Entry 6YX9 (X-ray diffraction, 2.40 A resolution); this record covers chains A and H of the 3 polymer chains in the assembly.

# Chain A
Protein: Adiponectin receptor protein 2
Organism: Homo sapiens
UniProt: Q86V24 (PAQR2_HUMAN); residues 100-386 here = UniProt positions 100-386
Amino-acid sequence (292 residues; numbered -4 to 386; 99 numbers in that range are skipped by the numbering (no residue carries them; nothing is unmodelled there); the number before each row is that of its first residue; numbers below 1 keep their minus sign (Gly-4 is residue -4)):
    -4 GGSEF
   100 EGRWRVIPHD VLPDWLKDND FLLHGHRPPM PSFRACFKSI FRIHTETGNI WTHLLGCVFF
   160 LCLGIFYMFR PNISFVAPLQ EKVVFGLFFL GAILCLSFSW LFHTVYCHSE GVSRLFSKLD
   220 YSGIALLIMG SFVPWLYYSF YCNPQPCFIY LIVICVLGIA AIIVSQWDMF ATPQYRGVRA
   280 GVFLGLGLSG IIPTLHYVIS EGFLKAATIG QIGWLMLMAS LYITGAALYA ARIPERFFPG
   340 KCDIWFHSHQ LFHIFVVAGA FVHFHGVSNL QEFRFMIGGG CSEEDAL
Unresolved in the structure: -4 to -2, 383-386
Sequence notes: expression tag (-4 to 0)
Ion coordination: Zn2+: His202, His348, His352 (together with oleic acid)

# Chain H
Protein: V region heavy chain
Organism: Homo sapiens
Amino-acid sequence (121 residues; numbered 1 to 121; the number before each row is that of its first residue):
     1 EVLLQQSGPE LVKPGASVRI TCKASGYTFT DFNMDWVKQS PGKSLEWIGD FNPNSGGSIY
    61 NQKFKDKATF TVDKSSSTAY MELRSLTFED TAVYYCARET GTAWFAYWGQ GTLVTVSAAG
   121 G
Disulfides: Cys22-Cys96

# How chain A and chain H interact
Pairs across the interface (22):
  Arg102(A) - Asp50(H)  salt bridge
  Arg102(A) - Ile59(H)
  Arg102(A) - Thr102(H)
  Trp103(A) - Gly101(H)
  Trp103(A) - Thr102(H)
  Arg104(A) - Thr30(H)  hydrogen bond (side chain-backbone)
  Arg104(A) - Asp31(H)
  Arg104(A) - Phe32(H)
  Arg104(A) - Asn33(H)  hydrogen bond
  Arg104(A) - Asn52(H)  hydrogen bond
  Arg104(A) - Asn54(H)
  Arg104(A) - Gly101(H)  hydrogen bond (backbone-backbone)
  Ile106(A) - Phe32(H)  hydrophobic
  Ile106(A) - Thr100(H)
  Ile106(A) - Gly101(H)
  Pro107(A) - Asp31(H)
  Pro107(A) - Phe32(H)
  Val110(A) - Phe32(H)  hydrophobic
  Val110(A) - Thr100(H)
  His123(A) - Asp31(H)  salt bridge
  Pro127(A) - Gly101(H)
  Met129(A) - Thr102(H)
Interface residues without a listed pair, chain A (11 interface residues in all): Val105, Pro128
Interface residues without a listed pair, chain H (12 interface residues in all): Pro53

# In short
11 residues of chain A face 12 of chain H across their interface; the contacts include 4 hydrogen bonds and 2
salt bridges. Among the polar pairs are Arg102(A)-Asp50(H), His123(A)-Asp31(H) and Arg104(A)-Thr30(H). The
Zn2+ site is built by His202(A), His348(A) and His352(A).
Here chain A is Adiponectin receptor protein 2 and chain H is V region heavy chain, both from Homo sapiens.
Entry 6YX9 (Cryogenic human adiponectin receptor 2 (ADIPOR2) at 2.4 A resolution) was determined by X-ray
diffraction (same publication as 6YXD, 6YXF and 6YXG).
